PDB entry 5WNQ | X-ray diffraction, 3.50 A resolution | chains A and Q of the 21 polymer chains in the assembly

== Chain A ==
Molecule: 16S Ribosomal RNA rRNA
Source organism: Thermus thermophilus HB8
Sequence (1522 nucleotides; numbered 0 to 1544 plus 19 insertion-coded residues; 42 numbers in that range are skipped by the numbering (no residue carries them; nothing is unmodelled there); the number before each row is that of its first residue; a row labelled like 190A-190L holds insertion residues (190A, then the next letters in order); numbering starts at 0):
     0 UUUGUUGGAGAGUUUGAUCCUGGCUCAGGGUGAACGCUGGCGGCGUGCCU
    50 AAGACAUGCAAGUCGUGCGGG
    73 CCGCGGGGUUUU
    88 ACUCCG
    95 UGGUC
   101 AGCGGCGGACGGGUGAGUAACGCGUGGGU
  129A G
   130 ACCUACCCGGAAGAGGGGGACAACCCGGGGAAACUCGGGCUAAUCCCCCA
   180 UGUGGACCCGC
190A-190L CCCUUGGGGUGU
   191 GUCCAAAGGGCUUU
   216 GCCCGCUUCCGGAUGGGCCCGCGUCCCAUCAGCUAGUUGGUGGGGUAAUG
   266 GCCCACCAAGGCGACGACGGGUAGCCGGUCUGAGAGGAUGGCCGGCCACA
   316 GGGGCACUGAGACACGGGCCCCACUCCUACGGGAGGCAGCAGUUAGGAAU
   366 CUUCCGCAAUGGGCGCAAGCCUGACGGAGCGACGCCGCUUGGAGGAAGAA
   416 GCCCUUCGGGGUGUAAACUCCUGAA
   442 CCCGGGACGAAACCCCCGACGA
   474 GGGGACUGACGGUACCGGG
   494 GUAAUAGCGCCGGCCAACUCCGUGCCAGCAGCCGCGGUAAUACGGAGGGC
   544 GCGAGCGUUACCCGGAUUCACUGGGCGUAAAGGGCGUGUAGGCGGCCUGG
   594 GGCGUCCCAUGUGAAAGACCACGGCUCAACCGUGGGGGAGCGUGGGAUAC
   644 GCUCAGGCUAGACGGUGGGAGAGGGUGGUGGAAUUCCCGGAGUAGCGGUG
   694 AAAUGCGCAGAUACCGGGAGGAACGCCGAUGGCGAAGGCAGCCACCUGGU
   744 CCACCCGUGACGCUGAGGCGCGAAAGCGUGGGGAGCAAACCGGAUUAGAU
   794 ACCCGGGUAGUCCACGCCCUAAACGAUGCGCGCUAGGUCUCUGGGUCU
   848 CCUGGGGGCCGAAGCUAACGCGUUAAGCGCGCCGCCUGGGGAGUACGGCC
   898 GCAAGGCUGAAACUCAAAGGAAUUGACGGGGGCCCGCACAAGCGGUGGAG
   948 CAUGUGGUUUAAUUCGAAGXAACGCGAAGAACCUUACCAGGCCUUGACAU
   998 GCUAGG
 1003A G
  1004 AACCCGGGUGAAAGCCUGGGGUGCCCC
1030A-1030D GCGA
  1031 GGGGAGCCCUAGCACAGGUGCUGCAUGGCCGUCGUCAGCUCGUGCCGUGA
  1081 GGUGUUGGGUUAAGUCCCGCAACGAGCGCAACCCCCGCCGUUAGUUGCCA
  1131 GCGGUUCGGCCGGGCACUCUAACGGGACUGCCCGCGAAA
  1171 GCGGGAGGAAGGAGGGGACGACGUCUGGUCAGCAUGGCCCUUACGGCCUG
  1221 GGCGACACACGUGCUACAAUGCCCACUACAAAGCGAUGCCACCCGGCAAC
  1271 GGGGAGCUAAUCGCAAAAAGGUGGGCCCAGUUCGGAUUGGGGUCUGCAAC
  1321 CCGACCCCAUGAAGCCGGAAUCGCUAGUAAUCGCGGAUCAG
 1361A C
  1362 CAUGCCGCGGUGAAUACGUUCCCGGGCCUUGUACACACXGCCXGUXACGC
  1412 CAUGGGAGCGGGCUCUACCCGAAGUCGCCGGG
  1446 AGCCUACGGG
  1459 CAGGCGCCGAGGGUAGGGCCCGUGACUGGGGCGAAGUCGUAACAAGGUAG
  1509 CUGUACCGGAAGGUGCGGCUGGAUCCACUCCUUUCU
Not modelled in the structure: 0-4, 1534-1538
Construct notes: conflict C1534 (A132811 in 55771382), A1535 (C132812 in 55771382)
Modified residues: PSU (pseudouridine-5'-monophosphate) at position 516, 7MG (7N-methyl-8-hydroguanosine-5'-monophosphate) at position 527, M2G (N2-dimethylguanosine-5'-monophosphate) at position 966, 5MC (5-methylcytidine-5'-monophosphate) at position 967, 2MG (2N-methylguanosine-5'-monophosphate) at position 1207, 5MC (5-methylcytidine-5'-monophosphate) at position 1400, 4OC (4n,o2'-methylcytidine-5'-monophosphate) at position 1402, 5MC (5-methylcytidine-5'-monophosphate) at position 1404, 5MC (5-methylcytidine-5'-monophosphate) at position 1407, UR3 (3-methyluridine-5'-monophoshate) at position 1498, MA6 (6N-dimethyladenosine-5'-monophoshate) at position 1518, MA6 (6N-dimethyladenosine-5'-monophoshate) at position 1519, PSU (pseudouridine-5'-monophosphate) at position 1540, PSU (pseudouridine-5'-monophosphate) at position 1541
Covalent attachments: covalent link U82/5MC_1400

== Chain Q ==
Molecule: 30S ribosomal protein S17
Source organism: Thermus thermophilus (strain HB8 / ATCC 27634 / DSM 579)
UniProt: P24321 (RS17_THETH); residue numbers follow UniProt; this construct covers 2-100
Chain sequence (99 residues; numbered 2 to 100; the number before each row is that of its first residue):
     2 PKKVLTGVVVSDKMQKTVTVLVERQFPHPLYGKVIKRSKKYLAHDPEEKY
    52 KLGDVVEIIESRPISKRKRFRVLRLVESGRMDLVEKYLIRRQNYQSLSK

== How chain A and chain Q interact ==
Pairs across the interface - 91 pairs, chain A then chain Q:
  G127(A) / Pro-2(Q)  hydrogen bond to the sugar
  G127(A) / Glu-61(Q)  hydrogen bond to the base
  G128(A) / Pro-2(Q)  sugar contact
  G128(A) / Lys-3(Q)  hydrogen bond to the phosphate
  G128(A) / Glu-61(Q)  sugar contact
  U129(A) / Lys-3(Q)  salt bridge to the phosphate
  A130(A) / Arg-63(Q)  salt bridge to the phosphate
  U190E(A) / Ser-62(Q)  base contact
  U190E(A) / Arg-63(Q)  hydrogen bond to the base
  U190E(A) / Arg-72(Q)  hydrogen bond to the base
  G190F(A) / Arg-63(Q)  base contact
  C234(A) / Pro-64(Q)  sugar contact
  C234(A) / Arg-70(Q)  hydrogen bond to the phosphate
  C235(A) / Glu-61(Q)  sugar contact
  C235(A) / Arg-70(Q)  salt bridge to the phosphate
  C235(A) / Phe-71(Q)  sugar contact
  G236(A) / Lys-4(Q)  sugar contact
  G236(A) / Lys-40(Q)  salt bridge to the phosphate
  G236(A) / Tyr-42(Q)  hydrogen bond to the phosphate
  C237(A) / Arg-25(Q)  salt bridge to the phosphate
  C237(A) / Lys-40(Q)  salt bridge to the phosphate
  C237(A) / Tyr-42(Q)  phosphate contact
  G238(A) / Arg-25(Q)  salt bridge to the phosphate
  A246(A) / Leu-98(Q)  hydrogen bond to the sugar
  A246(A) / Ser-99(Q)  sugar contact
  G247(A) / Ser-99(Q)  phosphate contact
  G247(A) / Lys-100(Q)  salt bridge to the phosphate
  U252(A) / Lys-67(Q)  salt bridge to the phosphate
  U253(A) / Met-15(Q)  sugar contact
  U253(A) / Lys-67(Q)  salt bridge to the phosphate
  G254(A) / Met-15(Q)  sugar contact
  G254(A) / Gln-16(Q)  hydrogen bond to the sugar
  G254(A) / Thr-18(Q)  hydrogen bond to the phosphate
  G254(A) / Leu-43(Q)  phosphate contact
  G254(A) / Ser-66(Q)  hydrogen bond to the phosphate
  G254(A) / Lys-67(Q)  phosphate contact
  G254(A) / Arg-68(Q)  phosphate contact
  G254(A) / Lys-69(Q)  hydrogen bond to the phosphate
  G255(A) / Gln-16(Q)  hydrogen bond to the sugar
  G255(A) / Lys-17(Q)  hydrogen bond to the phosphate
  G255(A) / Ile-65(Q)  phosphate contact
  G255(A) / Ser-66(Q)  phosphate contact
  G255(A) / Lys-69(Q)  salt bridge to the phosphate
  U256(A) / Lys-17(Q)  salt bridge to the phosphate
  U264(A) / Arg-63(Q)  sugar contact
  U264(A) / Pro-64(Q)  hydrogen bond to the sugar
  G265(A) / Pro-64(Q)  sugar contact
  G265(A) / Ile-65(Q)  sugar contact
  G265(A) / Ser-66(Q)  sugar contact
  G265(A) / Lys-67(Q)  hydrogen bond to the sugar
  G266(A) / Ser-66(Q)  phosphate contact
  G266(A) / Lys-67(Q)  sugar contact
  C267(A) / Lys-67(Q)  salt bridge to the phosphate
  A273(A) / Gln-16(Q)  sugar contact
  G275(A) / Lys-14(Q)  salt bridge to the phosphate
  G275(A) / Met-15(Q)  sugar contact
  G276(A) / Ser-12(Q)  hydrogen bond to the phosphate
  G276(A) / Met-15(Q)  phosphate contact
  G276(A) / Thr-20(Q)  phosphate contact
  G276(A) / Arg-68(Q)  hydrogen bond to the phosphate
  C277(A) / Thr-20(Q)  phosphate contact
  C277(A) / Lys-41(Q)  salt bridge to the phosphate
  C277(A) / Arg-68(Q)  salt bridge to the phosphate
  G278(A) / Lys-41(Q)  salt bridge to the phosphate
  G278(A) / Arg-92(Q)  base contact
  G278(A) / Tyr-95(Q)  base contact
  A279(A) / Tyr-95(Q)  hydrogen bond to the phosphate
  A279(A) / Leu-98(Q)  base contact
  C280(A) / Lys-37(Q)  base contact
  C280(A) / Arg-38(Q)  hydrogen bond to the sugar
  C280(A) / Ser-39(Q)  hydrogen bond to the base
  C280(A) / Arg-91(Q)  base contact
  C564(A) / Leu-31(Q)  sugar contact
  C564(A) / Tyr-32(Q)  sugar contact
  U582(A) / Ile-90(Q)  sugar contact
  U582(A) / Asn-94(Q)  hydrogen bond to the sugar
  A583(A) / Ile-90(Q)  sugar contact
  A583(A) / Arg-91(Q)  phosphate contact
  A583(A) / Asn-94(Q)  hydrogen bond to the sugar
  G584(A) / Lys-87(Q)  salt bridge to the phosphate
  G584(A) / Arg-91(Q)  salt bridge to the phosphate
  G585(A) / Lys-34(Q)  hydrogen bond to the phosphate
  G635(A) / Pro-2(Q)  sugar contact
  U636(A) / Pro-2(Q)  phosphate contact
  A759(A) / Asn-94(Q)  base contact
  G760(A) / Asn-94(Q)  base contact
  G760(A) / Ser-97(Q)  base contact
  G760(A) / Leu-98(Q)  sugar contact
  G761(A) / Ser-97(Q)  sugar contact
  C879(A) / Lys-34(Q)  salt bridge to the phosphate
  C896(A) / Lys-100(Q)  salt bridge to the phosphate
Other interface residues (no listed pair), chain A (51 interface residues in all): G129A, C272, A300, G301, C586, G597, U598, G644, C647, G895
Other interface residues (no listed pair), chain Q (48 interface residues in all): Gln-26, Phe-27, Pro-28, Val-35, Arg-81

== Summary ==
51 residues of chain A and 48 residues of chain Q are in contact; the contacts include 24 hydrogen bonds and
21 salt bridges. Among the polar pairs are G127(A)/Glu-61(Q), U190E(A)/Arg-63(Q) and U190E(A)/Arg-72(Q).
Chain A is 16S Ribosomal RNA rRNA (Thermus thermophilus HB8) and chain Q is 30S ribosomal protein S17 (Thermus
thermophilus (strain HB8 / ATCC 27634 / DSM 579)); the structure, Crystal Structure of 30S ribosomal subunit
from Thermus thermophilus, was determined by X-ray diffraction (same publication as 5WNP, 5WNR, 5WNS, 5WNT,
5WNU and 5WNV).
